Entry 6FB1 (X-ray diffraction, 3.02 A resolution); this record covers chains A and F of the 6 polymer chains in the assembly.

# Chain A
Name: DNA endonuclease I-CreI
Organism: Chlamydomonas reinhardtii
Notes: EC 3.1.-.-
Amino-acid sequence (154 residues; each row starts with the number of its first residue):
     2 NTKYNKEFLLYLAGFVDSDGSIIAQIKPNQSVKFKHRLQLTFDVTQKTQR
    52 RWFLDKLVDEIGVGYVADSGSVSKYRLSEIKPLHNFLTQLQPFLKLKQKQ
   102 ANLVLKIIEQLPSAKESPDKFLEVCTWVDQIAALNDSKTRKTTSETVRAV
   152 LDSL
Not modelled in the structure: 155
Metal / ion sites: Mg2+ site 1: Ser19 (shared with 1 residue of chain B; 1 residue of chain E; DG614(F) of chain F); Mg2+ site 2: Asp20 (shared with 1 residue of chain B; 1 residue of chain D; 1 residue of chain E; DG614(F) of chain F; 1 residue of chain G)

# Chain F
Molecule: 14-nt DNA strand
Sequence (14 nucleotides; each row starts with the number of its first residue):
   601 TCTGACTCCTGTGG
Metal / ion sites: Mg2+ site 1: DG614 (shared with Ser19(A) of chain A; 1 residue of chain B; 1 residue of chain E)

# Chain A / chain F interface
Contacting residue pairs (18):
  Ser32(A) - DT601(F)  phosphate contact
  Ser32(A) - DC602(F)  base contact
  Val33(A) - DC602(F)  phosphate contact
  Lys34(A) - DC602(F)  phosphate contact
  Arg38(A) - DT603(F)  base contact
  Arg38(A) - DG604(F)  hydrogen bond to the base
  Tyr66(A) - DA605(F)  phosphate contact
  Tyr66(A) - DC606(F)  base contact
  Arg77(A) - DT607(F)  base contact
  Arg77(A) - DC608(F)  base contact
  Ser79(A) - DG604(F)  phosphate contact
  Glu80(A) - DG604(F)  phosphate contact
  Glu80(A) - DA605(F)  phosphate contact
  Ile81(A) - DG604(F)  hydrogen bond to the phosphate
  Lys116(A) - DC602(F)  salt bridge to the phosphate
  Asp137(A) - DG613(F)  phosphate contact
  Lys139(A) - DT612(F)  hydrogen bond to the phosphate
  Lys139(A) - DG613(F)  salt bridge to the phosphate
Also at the interface, not in a pair above, chain A (18 interface residues in all): Ser19, Asn30, Ala68, Ser70, Lys75, Thr140
Also at the interface, not in a pair above, chain F (13 interface residues in all): DT610, DG611, DG614

# Overview
Chain A and chain F form an interface of 18 and 13 residues respectively, with 3 hydrogen bonds and 2 salt
bridges. Polar contacts include Arg38(A)-DG604(F), Ile81(A)-DG604(F) and Lys139(A)-DT612(F). Ser19(A) and
DG614(F) form the Mg2+ site 1.
Chain A is DNA endonuclease I-CreI (Chlamydomonas reinhardtii) and chain F is a 14-nt DNA strand; the
structure, Crystal Structure of a Tailored I-CreI Homing Endonuclease Protein (3115 variant) in complex with
its target ..., was determined by X-ray diffraction, deposited together with 6FB0, 6FB2, 6FB5, 6FB6, 6FB7,
6FB8 and 6FB9.
